7S8I - chains A and B; structure by X-ray diffraction, 1.66 A resolution.

Chain A:
Protein: Trav27_lc13 TCR alpha chain
Source organism: Homo sapiens
Chain sequence (206 residues; numbered 0 to 205; the number before each row is that of its first residue; numbering starts at 0):
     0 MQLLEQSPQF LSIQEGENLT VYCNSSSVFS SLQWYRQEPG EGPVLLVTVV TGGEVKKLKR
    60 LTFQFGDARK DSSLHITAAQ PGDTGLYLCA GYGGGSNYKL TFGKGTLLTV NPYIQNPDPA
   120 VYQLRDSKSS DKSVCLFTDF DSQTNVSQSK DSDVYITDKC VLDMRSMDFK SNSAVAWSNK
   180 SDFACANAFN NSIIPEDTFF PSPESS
Disordered / not traced: 0, 202-205
Disulfides: Cys22-Cys88, Cys134-Cys184

Chain B:
Protein: Trbv27_lc13 TCR beta chain
Source organism: Homo sapiens
Chain sequence (242 residues; numbered 0 to 241; the number before each row is that of its first residue; numbering starts at 0):
     0 MQVTQNPRYL ITVTGKKLTV TCSQNMNHEY MSWYRQDPGL GLRQIYYSMN VEVTDKGDVP
    60 EGYKVSRKEK RNFPLILESP SPNQTSLYFC ASRLTGRVHG YTFGSGTRLT VVEDLKNVFP
   120 PEVAVFEPSE AEISHTQKAT LVCLATGFYP DHVELSWWVN GKEVHSGVCT DPQPLKEQPA
   180 LNDSRYALSS RLRVSATFWQ NPRNHFRCQV QFYGLSENDE WTQDRAKPVT QIVSAEAWGR
   240 AD
Disulfides: Cys21-Cys89, Cys142-Cys207

Interface between chain A and chain B:
Contacting residue pairs (107; chain A residue first):
  Ser29(A) with Arg96(B), hydrogen bond
  Ser30(A) with Arg96(B), hydrogen bond (side chain-backbone)
  Gln32(A) with Arg96(B); His98(B), hydrogen bond (side chain-backbone); Gly99(B)
  Tyr34(A) with Gly99(B); Tyr100(B), hydrogen bond (side chain-backbone)
  Gln36(A) with Gln35(B), hydrogen bond; Phe88(B)
  Gly39(A) with Leu86(B); Ser104(B); Arg107(B), hydrogen bond (backbone-side chain)
  Glu40(A) with Arg7(B), salt bridge; Phe88(B)
  Gly41(A) with Phe88(B); Phe102(B); Gly103(B)
  Pro42(A) with Phe102(B)
  Leu44(A) with Gly99(B); Tyr100(B)
  Thr47(A) with Arg96(B); Val97(B)
  Val49(A) with Arg96(B); Val97(B), hydrophobic
  Leu87(A) with Leu41(B), hydrophobic
  Tyr91(A) with Arg92(B); Thr94(B), hydrogen bond (side chain-backbone); Arg96(B)
  Tyr97(A) with Tyr29(B), hydrogen bond (backbone-side chain); Tyr46(B), hydrogen bond (backbone-side chain); Met48(B), hydrophobic
  Lys98(A) with Tyr29(B); Gln43(B); Tyr46(B); Lys55(B); Asp57(B), salt bridge
  Leu99(A) with Tyr29(B); Tyr33(B), hydrogen bond (backbone-side chain); Gln43(B), hydrogen bond (backbone-side chain); Arg92(B); Tyr100(B), hydrophobic
  Phe101(A) with Tyr33(B), hydrophobic; Leu41(B); Phe102(B), hydrophobic
  Lys103(A) with Gly38(B)
  Asp117(A) with His134(B), salt bridge
  Tyr121(A) with Ser128(B); Ala130(B); Glu131(B); His134(B); Thr135(B)
  Gln122(A) with Ser128(B)
  Leu123(A) with Phe125(B); Glu126(B); Thr139(B); Val141(B), hydrophobic
  Arg124(A) with Phe125(B); Glu126(B), hydrogen bond (backbone-backbone)
  Asp125(A) with Ala123(B); Val124(B); Phe125(B)
  Ser126(A) with Val124(B), hydrogen bond (backbone-backbone); Glu126(B); Glu235(B)
  Lys131(A) with Phe125(B)
  Ser132(A) with Phe125(B)
  Val133(A) with Phe125(B), hydrophobic; Leu143(B), hydrophobic
  Leu135(A) with Thr139(B)
  Thr137(A) with Arg192(B)
  Asp138(A) with Thr135(B); Arg192(B), salt bridge
  Tyr154(A) with Leu174(B), hydrophobic; Glu176(B), hydrogen bond (side chain-backbone); Gln177(B)
  Thr156(A) with Asp170(B); Ser188(B); Arg190(B), hydrogen bond
  Asp157(A) with Arg190(B), hydrogen bond (backbone-side chain)
  Cys159(A) with Cys168(B), disulfide; Thr169(B), hydrogen bond (side chain-backbone); Arg190(B), hydrogen bond
  Val160(A) with Cys168(B), hydrogen bond (backbone-side chain)
  Leu161(A) with Gly166(B); Val167(B); Cys168(B); Arg192(B)
  Asp162(A) with Ser165(B), hydrogen bond (backbone-side chain); Gly166(B), hydrogen bond (backbone-backbone)
  Met163(A) with Lys137(B); Ser165(B); Arg192(B); Val193(B)
  Arg164(A) with His164(B); Ser165(B), hydrogen bond (backbone-side chain)
  Met166(A) with Ser194(B)
  Phe168(A) with Lys137(B); Arg192(B)
  Ser170(A) with Arg192(B), hydrogen bond
  Ser172(A) with Arg190(B), hydrogen bond
  Ala173(A) with Arg190(B)
  Val174(A) with Ser188(B); Arg190(B)
  Trp176(A) with Leu143(B), hydrophobic; Ala186(B), hydrophobic
  Phe198(A) with His134(B)
  Pro200(A) with Ala130(B), hydrophobic
Other interface residues (no listed pair), chain A (55 interface residues in all): Gln1, Leu85, Asn96, Thr100, Ile155
Other interface residues (no listed pair), chain B (60 interface residues in all): Leu39, Gly40, Gly56, Pro127, Lys175, Ala236
Cross-chain cystine bridges: Cys159(A)-Cys168(B)

Overview:
Chain A and chain B form an interface of 55 and 60 residues respectively; the contacts include 1 disulfide
bond, 24 hydrogen bonds and 4 salt bridges. Among the polar pairs are Glu40(A)-Arg7(B), Lys98(A)-Asp57(B) and
Asp117(A)-His134(B).
Chain A is Trav27_lc13 TCR alpha chain and chain B is Trbv27_lc13 TCR beta chain, both from Homo sapiens; the
structure, Phosphopeptide-specific LC13 TCR, monoclinic crystal form, was determined by X-ray diffraction
(same publication as 7RZD, 7RZJ, 7S79, 7S7D, 7S7E, 7S7F and 4 further entries).
